Entry 6O46 (X-ray diffraction, 1.90 A resolution); this record covers chain A.

# Chain A
Molecule: GTPase KRas
Organism: Homo sapiens
Notes: EC 3.-.-.-
UniProtKB: P01116 (RASK_HUMAN), isoform P01116-2; residue numbers follow UniProt; this construct covers 1-168
Sequence (169 residues; row label = number of the first residue in the row; numbering starts at 0):
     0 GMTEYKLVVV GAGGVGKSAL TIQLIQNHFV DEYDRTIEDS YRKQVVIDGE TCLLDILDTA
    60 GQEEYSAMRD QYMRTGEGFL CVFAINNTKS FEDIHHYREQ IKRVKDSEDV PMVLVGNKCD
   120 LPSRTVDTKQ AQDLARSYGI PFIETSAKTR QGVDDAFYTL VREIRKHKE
Construct notes: expression tag (0); engineered mutation R34 (Pro in P01116)
Bound ions: Mg2+: S17 (together with GMP-PNP)
Residues lining bound ligands: GMP-PNP (GNP; phosphoaminophosphonic acid-guanylate ester): A11, G12, G13, V14, G15, K16, S17, A18, F28, V29, D30, R34, T58, A59, G60, Q61, N116, K117, D119, L120, S145, A146, K147
Swiss-Prot annotation at these positions:
  - motif: Y32, D33, T35 to Y40 (Effector region)
  - binding site (GTP): G10 to A18, V29 to D33, T35, A59, G60, N116 to D119
  - modified residue: M1 (N-acetylmethionine), T2 (N-acetylthreonine), K104 (N6-acetyllysine)
  - glycosylation: T35 (Microbial infection: O-linked (Glc) threonine)
Reported in the primary citation:
  - Mg2+ coordination through a water molecule: R34, D57
  - binding site for GMP-PNP: R34
  - conformationally variable residues (side-chain flip): Y32, T35
  - mutagenesis - P34R: decreased binding to RAF kinase

# In short
Chain A binds GMP-PNP. Curated annotation (UniProt) lists 21 GTP-binding residues. The paper reports a binding
site for GMP-PNP at R34; P34R reduces binding to RAF kinase.
Chain A is GTPase KRas (Homo sapiens); the structure, Crystal structure of human KRAS P34R mutant in complex
with GNP and Phosphate, was determined by X-ray diffraction, deposited together with 6MS9, 6MTA and 6O36.
